PDB entry 5IO3 | X-ray diffraction, 2.74 A resolution | chain A

== Chain A ==
Protein: Uncharacterized protein RavZ
Organism: Legionella pneumophila subsp. pneumophila str. Philadelphia 1
UniProt: Q5ZUV9 (Q5ZUV9_LEGPH); residues 1-502 here = UniProt positions 1-502
Chain sequence (502 residues; numbered 1 to 502; the number before each row is that of its first residue):
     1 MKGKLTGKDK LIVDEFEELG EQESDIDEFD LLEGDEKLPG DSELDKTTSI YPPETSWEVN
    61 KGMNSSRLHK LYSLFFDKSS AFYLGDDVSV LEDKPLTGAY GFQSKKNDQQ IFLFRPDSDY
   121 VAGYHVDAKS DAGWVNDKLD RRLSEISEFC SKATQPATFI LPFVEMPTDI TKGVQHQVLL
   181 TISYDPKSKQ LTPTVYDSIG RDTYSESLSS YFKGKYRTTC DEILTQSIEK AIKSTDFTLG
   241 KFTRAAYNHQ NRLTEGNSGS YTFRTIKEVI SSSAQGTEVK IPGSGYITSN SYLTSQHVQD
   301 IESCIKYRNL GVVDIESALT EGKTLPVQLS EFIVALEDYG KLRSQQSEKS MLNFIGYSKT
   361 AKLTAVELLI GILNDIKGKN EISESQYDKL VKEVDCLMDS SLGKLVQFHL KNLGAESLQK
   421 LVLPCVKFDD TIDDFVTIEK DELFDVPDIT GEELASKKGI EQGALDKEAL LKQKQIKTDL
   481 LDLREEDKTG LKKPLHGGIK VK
Disordered / not traced: 1-48, 434-502
Construct notes: engineered mutation S258 (Cys in Q5ZUV9)
UniProt features mapped onto this chain:
  - region: Y211 to R217 (Alpha-3 helix)
  - motif: D9 to E23 (LIR 1), E23 to K37 (LIR 2), D429 to L443 (LIR 3)
  - active site: H176, D197
  - mutagenesis: F16 to L19 (In mLIR1; only binds one ATG8 protein instead of two), F29 to L32 (In mLIR2; only binds one ATG8 protein instead of two), F29 (F29A: Reduced ability to cleave lipid-conjugated ATG8 family proteins), M63 to N64 (Abolished ability to cleave lipid-conjugated ATG8 family proteins), L139 to L143 (Reduced ability to cleave lipid-conjugated ATG8 family proteins), Q175 to Q177 (Does not affect ability to cleave lipid-conjugated ATG8 family proteins), H176 (H176A: Abolished ability to cleave lipid-conjugated ATG8 family proteins; when associated with A-258), L180 to I182 (Reduced ability to cleave lipid-conjugated ATG8 family proteins), D197 (D197A: Abolished ability to cleave lipid-conjugated ATG8 family proteins), L208 (L208D: Reduced ability to cleave lipid-conjugated ATG8 family proteins), Y211 to R217 (Reduced binding to membranes), Y211 to Y216 (Reduced binding to membranes. Abolished ability to cleave lipid-conjugated ATG8 family proteins), 10 further mutagenesis entries in UniProt
What the authors report for this chain:
  - contacts within the chain: H176-S258, H176-D197
  - mutagenesis - C258S: abolished catalytic activity

== Overview ==
Curated annotation (UniProt) lists active-site residues H176 and D197 and 56 mutagenesis sites. The paper
reports that C258S abolishes catalytic activity; contacts within the chain involving H176, S258 and D197.
Chain A is Uncharacterized protein RavZ (Legionella pneumophila subsp. pneumophila str. Philadelphia 1); the
structure, Crystal structure of the legionella pneumophila effector protein RavZ - I422, was determined by
X-ray diffraction together with 5HZY and 5IZV from the same study.
